5ZMC - chains C and B of the 4 polymer chains in the assembly; structure by X-ray diffraction, 2.99 A resolution.

# Chain C
Molecule: 16-nt DNA strand
Sequence (16 nucleotides; each row starts with the number of its first residue; numbers below 1 keep their minus sign (DC-5 is residue -5)):
    -5 CGGGGACCCG GAAGGG

# Chain B
Protein: Protein C-ets-1
Source organism: Homo sapiens
UniProt: P14921 (ETS1_HUMAN); residues 331-441 here = UniProt positions 331-441
Amino-acid sequence (111 residues; each row starts with the number of its first residue):
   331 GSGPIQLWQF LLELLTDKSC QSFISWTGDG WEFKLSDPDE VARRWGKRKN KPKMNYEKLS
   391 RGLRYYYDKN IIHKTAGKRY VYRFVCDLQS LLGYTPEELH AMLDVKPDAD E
Unresolved in the structure: 331, 438-441
Swiss-Prot annotation at these positions:
  - DNA-binding region: Ile335 to Val415 (ETS)
  - region: Leu418 to Leu422 (Helix H4), Pro426 to Met432 (Helix H5)

# Interface between chain C and chain B
Contacting residue pairs - 15 pairs, chain C then chain B:
  DC1(C) with Arg409(B), salt bridge to the phosphate; Tyr410(B), hydrogen bond to the phosphate
  DC2(C) with Tyr386(B), hydrogen bond to the phosphate; Lys404(B), salt bridge to the phosphate; Lys408(B), phosphate contact; Arg409(B), phosphate contact; Tyr410(B), hydrogen bond to the phosphate
  DC3(C) with Arg394(B), base contact; Tyr397(B), hydrogen bond to the phosphate; Lys404(B), phosphate contact
  DG4(C) with Arg391(B), hydrogen bond to the base; Arg394(B), hydrogen bond to the base
  DG5(C) with Arg391(B), hydrogen bond to the base
  DA6(C) with Tyr395(B), hydrogen bond to the base
  DA7(C) with Tyr395(B), base contact
Other interface residues (no listed pair), chain C (8 interface residues in all): DA0
Other interface residues (no listed pair), chain B (12 interface residues in all): Pro368, Val411, Tyr412

# In short
8 residues of chain C and 12 residues of chain B are in contact; the contacts include 8 hydrogen bonds and 2
salt bridges. Among the polar pairs are DG4(C)-Arg391(B), DG4(C)-Arg394(B) and DG5(C)-Arg391(B). UniProt lists
a DNA-binding region on chain B.
Chain C is a 16-nt DNA strand and chain B is Protein C-ets-1 (Homo sapiens); the structure, Structural Basis
for Reactivation of -146C>T Mutant TERT Promoter by cooperative binding of p52 and ETS1/2, was determined by
X-ray diffraction.
